Entry 5M44 (X-ray diffraction, 2.71 A resolution); this record covers chain A.

Chain A:
Protein: Casein kinase II subunit alpha
Organism: Homo sapiens
Notes: EC 2.7.11.1
UniProt: P68400 (CSK21_HUMAN); residue numbers follow UniProt; this construct covers 1-335
Sequence (335 residues; each row starts with the number of its first residue):
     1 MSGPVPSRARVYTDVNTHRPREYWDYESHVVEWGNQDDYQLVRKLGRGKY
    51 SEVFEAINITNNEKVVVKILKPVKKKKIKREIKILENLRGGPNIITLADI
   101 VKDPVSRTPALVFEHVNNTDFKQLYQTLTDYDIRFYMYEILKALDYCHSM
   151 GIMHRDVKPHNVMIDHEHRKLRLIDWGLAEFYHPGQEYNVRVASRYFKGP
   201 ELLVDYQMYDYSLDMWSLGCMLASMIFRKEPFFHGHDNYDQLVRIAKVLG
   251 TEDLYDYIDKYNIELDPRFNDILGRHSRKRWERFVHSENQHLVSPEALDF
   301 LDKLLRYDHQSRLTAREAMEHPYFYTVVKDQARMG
Unresolved in the structure: 1-2, 332-335
Small-molecule neighbours: 7EY (3-[5-(4-methylphenyl)thieno[2,3-d]pyrimidin-4-yl]sulfanylpropanoic acid): L45, V53, E55, V66, K68, I95, F113, E114, H115, V116, T119, F121, M163, R172, I174
Swiss-Prot annotation at these positions:
  - region: Q36 to L41 (Interaction with beta subunit)
  - active site: D156 (Proton acceptor)
  - binding site (ATP): L45 to V53, K68
  - natural variant: R47 (R47Q: In OCNDS), Y50 (Y50S: In OCNDS), D175 (D175G: In OCNDS), K198 (K198R: In OCNDS)
Reported in the primary citation:
  - binding site for 7EY: H115, F121, R172
  - conformationally variable residues: F121, L124

In short:
Chain A binds compound 7EY. From UniProt: active-site residue D156 and 10 ATP-binding residues. The paper
reports a binding site for 7EY at H115, F121 and R172; conformational variability at F121 and L124.
Chain A is Casein kinase II subunit alpha (Homo sapiens); the structure, Complex structure of human protein
kinase CK2 catalytic subunit with a thieno[2,3-d]pyrimidin inhibitor crystallized under high-salt ..., was
determined by X-ray diffraction, deposited together with 5M4C, 5M4F, 5M4I, 5M4U and 5M56.
